Entry 5L6A (X-ray diffraction, 2.80 A resolution); this record covers chains L and M of the 28 polymer chains in the assembly.

# Chain L
Protein: Proteasome subunit beta type-6, Proteasome subunit beta type-1
Source organism: Saccharomyces cerevisiae (strain ATCC 204508 / S288c)
Notes: EC 3.4.25.1
UniProt: chimeric construct of P23724, O09061: residues 1-96 from P23724 (PSB6_YEAST) positions 20-115 (UniProt number = residue number + 19); residues 97-111 from O09061 positions 123-137 (UniProt number = residue number + 26); residues 112-117 from P23724 (PSB6_YEAST) positions 131-136 (UniProt number = residue number + 19); residues 118-133 from O09061 positions 144-159 (UniProt number = residue number + 26); residues 134-222 from P23724 (PSB6_YEAST) positions 153-241 (UniProt number = residue number + 19)
Sequence (222 residues; row label = number of the first residue in the row):
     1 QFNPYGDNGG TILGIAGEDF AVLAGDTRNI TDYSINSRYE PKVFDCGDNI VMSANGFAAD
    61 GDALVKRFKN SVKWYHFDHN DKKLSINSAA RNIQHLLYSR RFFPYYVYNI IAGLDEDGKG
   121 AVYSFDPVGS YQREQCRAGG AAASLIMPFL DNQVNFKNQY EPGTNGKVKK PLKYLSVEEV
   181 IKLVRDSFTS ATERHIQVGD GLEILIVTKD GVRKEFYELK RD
Ion coordination: Mg2+: Asp222 (shared with 3 residues of chain V)
Residues lining bound ligands: 79L ((2S)-3-(4-methoxyphenyl)-N-[(2S,3S,4R)-4-methyl-3,5-bis(oxidanyl)-1-phenyl-pentan-2-yl]-2-[[(2R)-2-(2-morpholin-4-ylethanoylamino)propanoyl]amino]propanamide): Ser124, Asp126, Ser130, Glu134, Arg137
UniProt features mapped onto this chain:
  - modified residue: Tyr123 (Phosphotyrosine)

# Chain M
Protein: Proteasome subunit beta type-7
Source organism: Saccharomyces cerevisiae (strain ATCC 204508 / S288c)
Notes: EC 3.4.25.1
UniProt: P30657 (PSB7_YEAST); residues -12 to 233 here correspond to UniProt positions 21-266 (UniProt number = residue number + 33)
Sequence (246 residues; numbered -12 to 233; the number before each row is that of its first residue; numbers below 1 keep their minus sign (Thr-12 is residue -12)):
   -12 TQIANAGASP MVNTQQPIVT GTSVISMKYD NGVIIAADNL GSYGSLLRFN GVERLIPVGD
    48 NTVVGISGDI SDMQHIERLL KDLVTENAYD NPLADAEEAL EPSYIFEYLA TVMYQRRSKM
   108 NPLWNAIIVA GVQSNGDQFL RYVNLLGVTY SSPTLATGFG AHMANPLLRK VVDRESDIPK
   168 TTVQVAEEAI VNAMRVLYYR DARSSRNFSL AIIDKNTGLT FKKNLQVENM KWDFAKDIKG
   228 YGTQKI
Unresolved in the structure: -12 to 0

# How chain L and chain M interact
Contacting residue pairs - 43 pairs, chain L then chain M:
  Gln1(L) - Thr1(M)  hydrogen bond
  Phe2(L) - Thr1(M)
  Phe2(L) - Arg104(M)
  Phe2(L) - Met107(M)
  Phe2(L) - Pro109(M)  hydrophobic
  Phe2(L) - Trp111(M)  hydrophobic
  Phe2(L) - Leu132(M)  hydrophobic
  Phe2(L) - Leu133(M)  hydrophobic
  Asn3(L) - Leu133(M)
  Pro4(L) - Arg104(M)  hydrogen bond (backbone-side chain)
  Pro4(L) - Met107(M)  hydrophobic
  Pro4(L) - Leu133(M)
  Asn8(L) - Val135(M)
  Asn29(L) - Tyr137(M)
  Ser34(L) - His149(M)  hydrogen bond
  Ile35(L) - Arg156(M)  hydrogen bond (backbone-side chain)
  Asn36(L) - Tyr137(M)
  Asn36(L) - Ser139(M)
  Asn36(L) - Arg156(M)
  Ser37(L) - Ser138(M)  hydrogen bond (side chain-backbone)
  Ser37(L) - Ser139(M)
  Glu40(L) - Arg128(M)  salt bridge
  Glu40(L) - Tyr137(M)
  Glu40(L) - Ser138(M)  hydrogen bond (side chain-backbone)
  Phe57(L) - Arg104(M)
  Phe57(L) - Leu133(M)
  Phe57(L) - Val135(M)  hydrophobic
  Ala59(L) - Tyr101(M)
  Ala59(L) - Leu133(M)
  Ala59(L) - Gly134(M)
  Ala59(L) - Val135(M)
  Asp60(L) - Tyr101(M)  hydrogen bond
  Asp60(L) - Arg104(M)  salt bridge
  Asp62(L) - Thr136(M)  hydrogen bond
  Ala63(L) - Tyr101(M)
  Lys66(L) - Glu94(M)  salt bridge
  Arg100(L) - Arg104(M)
  Phe103(L) - Arg104(M)
  Phe103(L) - Ser105(M)
  Tyr105(L) - Tyr101(M)
  Glu218(L) - Arg161(M)  salt bridge
  Arg221(L) - Asp160(M)  salt bridge
  Arg221(L) - Arg161(M)
Interface residues without a listed pair, chain L (26 interface residues in all): Tyr5, Gly6, Arg38, Tyr39
Interface residues without a listed pair, chain M (22 interface residues in all): Leu142

# Summary
26 residues of chain L and 22 residues of chain M are in contact; the contacts include 8 hydrogen bonds and 5
salt bridges. Polar contacts include Glu40(L)-Arg128(M), Asp60(L)-Arg104(M) and Lys66(L)-Glu94(M). Bound to
chain L: compound 79L.
Here chain L is Proteasome subunit beta type-6, Proteasome subunit beta type-1 and chain M is Proteasome
subunit beta type-7, both from Saccharomyces cerevisiae (strain ATCC 204508 / S288c). Entry 5L6A (Yeast 20S
proteasome with mouse beta5i (1-138) and mouse beta6 (97-111; 118-133) in complex with epoxyketone ...) was
determined by X-ray diffraction (same publication as 5L52, 5L54, 5L55, 5L5A, 5L5B, 5L5D and 30 further
entries).
